Entry 6UPH (electron microscopy, 2.70 A resolution); this record covers chains C and J of the 10 polymer chains in the assembly.

Chain C:
Molecule: Histone H2A
From: Kluyveromyces lactis (strain ATCC 8585 / CBS 2359 / DSM 70799 / NBRC 1267 / NRRL Y-1140 / WM37)
UniProtKB: Q6CK59 (H2A_KLULA); residues 1-130 here = UniProt positions 1-130
Chain sequence (145 residues; row label = number of the first residue in the row; numbers below 1 keep their minus sign (His-14 is residue -14)):
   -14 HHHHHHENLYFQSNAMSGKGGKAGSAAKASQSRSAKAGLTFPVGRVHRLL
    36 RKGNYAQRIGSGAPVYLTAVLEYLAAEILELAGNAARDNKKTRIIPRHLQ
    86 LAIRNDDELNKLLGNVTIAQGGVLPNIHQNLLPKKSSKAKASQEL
Disordered / not traced: -14 to 16, 114-130
Construct notes: expression tag (-14 to 0)
Curated features (UniProtKB/Swiss-Prot):
  - motif: Ser127, Gln128 ([ST]-Q motif)
  - site: Lys119 (Not ubiquitinated)
  - modified residue: Lys4 (N6-acetyllysine), Lys7 (N6-acetyllysine), Gln105 (N5-methylglutamine), Ser127 (Phosphoserine)

Chain J:
Molecule: 147-nt DNA strand
Sequence (147 nucleotides; each row starts with the number of its first residue; numbers below 1 keep their minus sign (DA-73 is residue -73)):
   -73 ATCGGATGTATATATCTGACACGTGCCTGGAGACTAGGGAGTAATCCCCT
   -23 TGGCGGTTAAAACGCGGGGGACAGCGCGTACGTGCGTTTAAGCGGTGCTA
    27 GAGCTGTCTACGACCAATTGAGCGGCCTCGGCACCGGGATTCTCGAT
Disordered / not traced: -73 to -60, 60-73

How chain C and chain J interact:
Pairs across the interface - 11 pairs, chain C then chain J:
  Arg30(C) - DG48(J)  phosphate contact
  Arg30(C) - DC49(J)  salt bridge to the phosphate
  Arg43(C) - DG38(J)  sugar contact
  Arg43(C) - DA39(J)  phosphate contact
  Ile44(C) - DG38(J)  sugar contact
  Ile44(C) - DA39(J)  hydrogen bond to the phosphate
  Gly45(C) - DG38(J)  phosphate contact
  Ser46(C) - DG38(J)  phosphate contact
  Thr77(C) - DC58(J)  phosphate contact
  Arg78(C) - DG57(J)  phosphate contact
  Arg78(C) - DC58(J)  salt bridge to the phosphate
Also at the interface, not in a pair above, chain C (8 interface residues in all): Gln42

In short:
The interface between chain C and chain J involves 8 residues on one side and 6 on the other; the contacts
include 1 hydrogen bond and 2 salt bridges. Polar pairs include Ile44(C)-DA39(J), Arg30(C)-DC49(J) and
Arg78(C)-DC58(J).
Chain C is Histone H2A (Kluyveromyces lactis (strain ATCC 8585 / CBS 2359 / DSM 70799 / NBRC 1267 / NRRL
Y-1140 / WM37)) and chain J is a 147-nt DNA strand; the structure, Structure of a Yeast Centromeric Nucleosome
at 2.7 Angstrom resolution, was determined by electron microscopy.
